Entry 5CPK (X-ray diffraction, 2.63 A resolution); this record covers chains G and J of the 10 polymer chains in the assembly.

== Chain G ==
Molecule: Histone H2A type 1-B/E
Source organism: Homo sapiens
UniProt: P04908 (H2A1B_HUMAN); residues 0-129 here correspond to UniProt positions 1-130 (UniProt number = residue number + 1)
Sequence (133 residues; row label = number of the first residue in the row; numbers below 1 keep their minus sign (Gly-3 is residue -3)):
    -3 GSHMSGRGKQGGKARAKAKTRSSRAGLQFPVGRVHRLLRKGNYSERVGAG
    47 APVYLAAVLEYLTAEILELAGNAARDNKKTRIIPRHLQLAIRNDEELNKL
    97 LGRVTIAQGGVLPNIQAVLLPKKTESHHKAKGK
Unresolved in the structure: -3 to 14, 119-129
Construct notes: expression tag (-3 to -1)
UniProt features mapped onto this chain:
  - modified residue: Ser1 (N-acetylserine), Arg3 (Citrulline), Lys5 (N6-(2-hydroxyisobutyryl)lysine), Lys9 (N6-(2-hydroxyisobutyryl)lysine), Lys13 (N6-(beta-hydroxybutyryl)lysine), Lys36 (N6-(2-hydroxyisobutyryl)lysine), Lys74 (N6-(2-hydroxyisobutyryl)lysine), Lys75 (N6-(2-hydroxyisobutyryl)lysine), Lys95 (N6-(2-hydroxyisobutyryl)lysine), Gln104 (N5-methylglutamine), Lys118 (N6-(2-hydroxyisobutyryl)lysine), Lys119 (N6-crotonyllysine), Thr120 (Phosphothreonine), Lys125 (N6-crotonyllysine)
  - cross-link (Glycyl lysine isopeptide (Lys-Gly)): Lys13 (interchain with G-Cter in ubiquitin), Lys15 (interchain with G-Cter in ubiquitin), Lys119 (interchain with G-Cter in ubiquitin)

== Chain J ==
Molecule: 145-nt DNA strand
Sequence (145 nucleotides; row label = number of the first residue in the row):
     1 ATCATTTCCATTCGAAGATTCCATTCGAATCCATTCGAAAATGATTACAT
    51 TCGAATCCATTCGAAGATTCCATTTGAGCCTGTTCGAAAATTCCATTTGA
   101 GTCCAACCAATGATTCCTCTCATTTCCATTCAATGATTCCATGAT
Modified residues: 5CM (5-methyl-2'-deoxy-cytidine-5'-monophosphate) at position 13, 5CM (5-methyl-2'-deoxy-cytidine-5'-monophosphate) at position 26, 5CM (5-methyl-2'-deoxy-cytidine-5'-monophosphate) at position 36, 5CM (5-methyl-2'-deoxy-cytidine-5'-monophosphate) at position 52, 5CM (5-methyl-2'-deoxy-cytidine-5'-monophosphate) at position 62, 5CM (5-methyl-2'-deoxy-cytidine-5'-monophosphate) at position 85

== Interface between chain G and chain J ==
Pairs across the interface (12):
  Lys15(G) with DT30(J), phosphate contact; DC31(J), phosphate contact
  Thr16(G) with DT30(J), phosphate contact
  Arg17(G) with DT30(J), salt bridge to the phosphate
  Arg20(G) with DC31(J), salt bridge to the phosphate
  Gly28(G) with DA29(J), sugar contact; DT30(J), phosphate contact
  Arg29(G) with DA29(J), phosphate contact
  Arg32(G) with DA28(J), phosphate contact; DA29(J), salt bridge to the phosphate
  Arg42(G) with DA38(J), hydrogen bond to the sugar
  Arg77(G) with DT19(J), sugar contact
Interface residues without a listed pair, chain G (10 interface residues in all): Glu41
Interface residues without a listed pair, chain J (8 interface residues in all): DA18, DG37

== Overview ==
The interface between chain G and chain J involves 10 residues on one side and 8 on the other, with 1 hydrogen
bond and 3 salt bridges. Polar contacts include Arg42(G)-DA38(J), Arg17(G)-DT30(J) and Arg20(G)-DC31(J).
Here chain G is Histone H2A type 1-B/E (Homo sapiens) and chain J is a 145-nt DNA strand. Entry 5CPK
(Nucleosome containing methylated Sat2L DNA) was determined by X-ray diffraction, deposited together with 5CPI
and 5CPJ.
